Entry 3J4S (electron microscopy, 6.80 A resolution (low resolution: residue-level contacts below are approximate; hydrogen-bond / salt-bridge calls are withheld)); this record covers chain A.

# Chain A
Protein: FtsZ/tubulin-related protein
Source organism: Bacillus thuringiensis
Notes: engineered mutation(s): L2V
UniProtKB: Q8KNP3 (Q8KNP3_BACTI); numbering as in UniProt (aligned over 1-484)
Chain sequence (484 residues; numbered 1 to 484; the number before each row is that of its first residue):
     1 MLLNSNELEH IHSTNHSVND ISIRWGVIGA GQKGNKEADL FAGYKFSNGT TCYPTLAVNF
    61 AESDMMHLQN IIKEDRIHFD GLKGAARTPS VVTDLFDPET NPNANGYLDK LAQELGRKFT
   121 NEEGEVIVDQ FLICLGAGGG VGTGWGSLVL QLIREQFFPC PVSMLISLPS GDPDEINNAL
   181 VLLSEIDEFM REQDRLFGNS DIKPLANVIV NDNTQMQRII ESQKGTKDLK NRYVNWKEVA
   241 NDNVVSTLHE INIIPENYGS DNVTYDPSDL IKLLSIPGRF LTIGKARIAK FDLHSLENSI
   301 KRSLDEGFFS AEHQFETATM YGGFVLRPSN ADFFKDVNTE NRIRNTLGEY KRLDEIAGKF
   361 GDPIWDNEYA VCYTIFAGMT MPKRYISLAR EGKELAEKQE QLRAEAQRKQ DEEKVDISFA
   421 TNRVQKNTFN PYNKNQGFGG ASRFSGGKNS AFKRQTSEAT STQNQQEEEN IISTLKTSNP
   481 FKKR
Not modelled in the structure: 415-484
Small-molecule neighbours: GDP (guanosine-5'-diphosphate): Gly-31, Gln-32, Lys-33, Lys-36, Arg-87, Gly-136, Ala-137, Gly-138, Gly-139, Gly-140, Val-141, Gly-142, Pro-169, Asn-213, Trp-236, Lys-237, Asn-241
Curated features (UniProtKB/Swiss-Prot):
  - binding site (GTP): Gln-32, Lys-33, Gly-140 to Gly-142, Asn-213, Lys-237, Asn-241
  - binding site (Mg(2+)): Asp-64
  - mutagenesis: Lys-224 to Lys-230 (No polymerization in the presence of GTP, forms 2-stranded filaments in the presence of GTP-gamma-S; destabilizes the 4-stranded filament but should not affect GTP hydrolysis), Asp-269 (D269A: Lower critical concentration value, filaments are deficient in disassembly, pBtoxis is very unstable, assembles with wild-type TubZ subunits; probably has no GTPase activity ...), Arg-408 to Arg-484 (No longer binds TubR-DNA complex, protein still forms filaments in vitro), Ile-471 to Arg-484 (Very poor polymerization in the presence of GTP or GTP-gamma-S)
Reported in the primary citation:
  - conformationally variable residues (domain motion, helix shift): Asp-64, Asp-269
  - catalytic residues: Asp-269 (citing earlier work)

# In short
Chain A binds GDP. UniProt lists 8 GTP-binding residues, Mg2+-binding residue Asp-64 and 10 mutagenesis sites.
The paper reports the catalytic residue Asp-269; conformational variability at Asp-64 and Asp-269.
Chain A is FtsZ/tubulin-related protein (Bacillus thuringiensis); the structure, Helical Model of TubZ-Bt
four-stranded filament, was determined by electron microscopy together with 3J4T from the same study.
